Entry 7M48 (X-ray diffraction, 1.93 A resolution); this record covers chains A and P of the 4 polymer chains in the assembly.

# Chain A
Protein: DNA polymerase lambda
Source organism: Homo sapiens
Notes: EC 2.7.7.7, 4.2.99.-
Reference sequence: Q9UGP5 (DPOLL_HUMAN); numbering as in UniProt; present here: 242-464, 470-575
Chain sequence (329 residues; each row starts with the number of its first residue; note: 5 numbers in that range are skipped by the numbering (no residue carries them; nothing is unmodelled there)):
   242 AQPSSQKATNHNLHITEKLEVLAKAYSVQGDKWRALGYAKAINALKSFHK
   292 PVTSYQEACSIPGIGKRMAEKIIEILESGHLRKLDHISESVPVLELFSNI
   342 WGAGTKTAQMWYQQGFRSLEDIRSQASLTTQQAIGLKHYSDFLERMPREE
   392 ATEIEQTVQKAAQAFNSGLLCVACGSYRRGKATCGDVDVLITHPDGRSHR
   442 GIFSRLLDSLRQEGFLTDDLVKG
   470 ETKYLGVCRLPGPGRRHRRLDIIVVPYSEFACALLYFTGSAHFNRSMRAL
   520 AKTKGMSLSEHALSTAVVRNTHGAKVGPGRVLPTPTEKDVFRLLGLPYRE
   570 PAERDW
Disordered / not traced: 242-250
Construct notes: conflict Lys-463 (Ser in Q9UGP5), Gly-464 (Gln in Q9UGP5), Thr-471 (Gln in Q9UGP5); engineered mutation Ala-543 (Cys in Q9UGP5)
Ion coordination: Na+ site 1: Cys-300, Ile-302, Ile-305 (shared with 1 residue of chain D); Na+ site 2: Ser-339, Ile-341, Ala-344 (shared with DA5(P) of chain P); Na+ site 3: Asp-427, Asp-429, Asp-490 (shared with DC6(P), DT7(P) of chain P); Mg2+: Asp-427, Asp-429 (together with oxalate ion) (shared with DT7(P) of chain P)
Small-molecule neighbours: oxalate ion (OXL): Gly-416, Ser-417, Arg-420, Asp-427, Asp-429

# Chain P
Molecule: 7-nt DNA strand
Sequence (7 nucleotides; numbered 1 to 7; the number before each row is that of its first residue):
     1 CAGTACT
Ion coordination: Na+ site 1: DA5 (shared with Ser-339(A), Ile-341(A), Ala-344(A) of chain A); Na+ site 2: DC6, DT7 (shared with Asp-427(A), Asp-429(A), Asp-490(A) of chain A); Mg2+: DT7 (together with oxalate ion) (shared with Asp-427(A), Asp-429(A) of chain A)

# Interface between chain A and chain P
Contacting residue pairs (28; chain A residue first):
  Ile-341(A) with DA5(P), phosphate contact
  Trp-342(A) with DA5(P), hydrogen bond to the phosphate; DC6(P), hydrogen bond to the phosphate
  Gly-343(A) with DT4(P), phosphate contact; DA5(P), hydrogen bond to the phosphate
  Ala-344(A) with DT4(P), phosphate contact; DA5(P), phosphate contact
  Gly-345(A) with DT4(P), hydrogen bond to the phosphate
  Thr-346(A) with DT4(P), hydrogen bond to the phosphate
  Lys-347(A) with DG3(P), phosphate contact; DT4(P), hydrogen bond to the phosphate
  Thr-348(A) with DG3(P), phosphate contact; DT4(P), hydrogen bond to the phosphate
  Gly-416(A) with DT7(P), phosphate contact
  Arg-420(A) with DT7(P), hydrogen bond to the phosphate
  Asp-427(A) with DT7(P), phosphate contact
  Asp-429(A) with DT7(P), phosphate contact
  Leu-474(A) with DC6(P), sugar contact
  Arg-488(A) with DC6(P), salt bridge to the phosphate
  Asp-490(A) with DC6(P), sugar contact
  Tyr-505(A) with DC6(P), hydrogen bond to the base; DT7(P), sugar contact
  Phe-506(A) with DT7(P), sugar contact
  Thr-507(A) with DT7(P), phosphate contact
  Gly-508(A) with DT7(P), hydrogen bond to the phosphate
  Ser-509(A) with DT7(P), sugar contact
  Ala-510(A) with DT7(P), base contact
  Asn-513(A) with DT7(P), hydrogen bond to the base

# In short
Chain A and chain P form an interface of 22 and 5 residues respectively; the contacts include 11 hydrogen
bonds and 1 salt bridge. Among the polar pairs are Tyr-505(A)/DC6(P), Asn-513(A)/DT7(P) and Trp-342(A)/DA5(P).
Chain A binds oxalate ion.
Here chain A is DNA polymerase lambda (Homo sapiens) and chain P is a 7-nt DNA strand. Entry 7M48 (DNA
Polymerase Lambda, TTP:At Mg2+ Product State Ternary Complex, 960 min) was determined by X-ray diffraction
(same publication as 7M43, 7M44, 7M45, 7M46, 7M47, 7M49 and 12 further entries).
